Entry 1XN1 (X-ray diffraction, 3.05 A resolution); this record covers chains B and I of the 10 polymer chains in the assembly.

# Chain B (and I)
Name: 6,7-dimethyl-8-ribityllumazine synthase
Organism: Brucella abortus
Notes: EC 2.5.1.78; chain I of this document is another copy of the same molecule, construct and numbering; everything in this record applies to it too
UniProt: P61711 (RISB2_BRUAB); the construct lacks a stretch of the UniProt sequence, so the offset changes along the chain: 3-121 = UniProt 1-119; 122-157 = UniProt 123-158
Chain sequence (158 residues; row label = number of the first residue in the row; a row labelled like 121A-121C holds insertion residues (121A, then the next letters in order)):
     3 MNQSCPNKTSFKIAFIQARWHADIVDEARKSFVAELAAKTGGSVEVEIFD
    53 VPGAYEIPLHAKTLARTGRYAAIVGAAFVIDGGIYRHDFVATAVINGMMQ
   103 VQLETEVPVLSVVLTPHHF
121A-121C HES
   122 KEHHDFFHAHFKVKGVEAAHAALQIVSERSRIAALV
Unresolved in the structure: 3-11, 156-157 (chain I: 3-10, 156-157)
Metal / ion sites: Na+ near Asp52 (its only coordinating residue here)

# How chain B and chain I interact
Pairs across the interface (8):
  His119(B) - His120(I)
  His120(B) - His119(I)
  His120(B) - His120(I)
  Glu123(B) - Phe127(I)
  Glu123(B) - His131(I)  salt bridge
  Phe127(B) - Glu123(I)
  Phe127(B) - Phe127(I)  hydrophobic
  His131(B) - Glu123(I)  salt bridge

# In short
Chain B and chain I each contribute 5 residues to their interface, with 2 salt bridges. Its one salt-bridged
contact is Glu123(B)-His131(I).
Chain B and chain I are both 6,7-dimethyl-8-ribityllumazine synthase (Brucella abortus); the structure,
Crystal Structure Of Lumazine Synthase From Brucella Abortus (Orthorhombic Form At 3.05 Angstroms), was
determined by X-ray diffraction together with 1T13 from the same study.
